Entry 3PI5 (X-ray diffraction, 2.40 A resolution); this record covers chain A.

[Chain A]
Molecule: Beta-secretase 1
Source organism: Homo sapiens
Notes: EC 3.4.23.46
UniProtKB: P56817 (BACE1_HUMAN); residues 1-386 here correspond to UniProt positions 62-447 (UniProt number = residue number + 61)
Chain sequence (402 residues; numbered 1 to 386 plus 16 insertion-coded residues; the number before each row is that of its first residue):
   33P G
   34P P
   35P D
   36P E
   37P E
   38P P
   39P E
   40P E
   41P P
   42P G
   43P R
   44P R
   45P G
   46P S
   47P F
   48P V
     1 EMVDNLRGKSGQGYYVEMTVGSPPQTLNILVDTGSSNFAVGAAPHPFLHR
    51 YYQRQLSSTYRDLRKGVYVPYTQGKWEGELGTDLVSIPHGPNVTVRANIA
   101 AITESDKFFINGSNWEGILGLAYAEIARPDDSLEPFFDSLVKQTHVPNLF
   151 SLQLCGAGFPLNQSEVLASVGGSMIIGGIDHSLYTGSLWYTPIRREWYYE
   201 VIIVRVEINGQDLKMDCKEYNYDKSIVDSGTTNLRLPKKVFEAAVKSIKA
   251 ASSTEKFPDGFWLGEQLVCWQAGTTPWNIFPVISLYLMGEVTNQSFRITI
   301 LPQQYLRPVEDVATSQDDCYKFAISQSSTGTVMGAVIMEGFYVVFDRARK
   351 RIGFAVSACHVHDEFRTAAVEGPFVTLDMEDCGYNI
Not modelled in the structure: 33P, 34P, 35P, 36P, 37P, 38P, 39P, 40P, 41P, 42P, 43P, 44P, 45P, 158-168, 386
Sequence notes: expression tag (33P, 34P)
Disulfide bonds: Cys-155/Cys-359, Cys-217/Cys-382, Cys-269/Cys-319
Ligand contacts: 3P5 ((3S,4S,5R)-3-(3-bromo-4-hydroxybenzyl)-5-[(3-cyclopropylbenzyl)amino]tetrahydro-2H-thiopyran-4-ol 1,1-dioxide): Gln-12, Leu-30, Asp-32, Gly-34, Ser-35, Val-69, Pro-70, Tyr-71, Thr-72, Gln-73, Phe-108, Ile-110, Trp-115, Ile-118, Ile-126, Tyr-198, Ile-226, Asp-228, Gly-230, Thr-231
Swiss-Prot annotation at these positions:
  - active site: Asp-32, Asp-228
  - modified residue (N6-acetyllysine): Lys-65, Lys-214, Lys-218, Lys-224, Lys-238, Lys-239, Lys-246
  - glycosylation (N-linked (GlcNAc...) asparagine): Asn-92, Asn-111, Asn-162, Asn-293

[In short]
Ligands of chain A: compound 3P5. UniProt lists active-site residues Asp-32 and Asp-228.
Chain A is Beta-secretase 1 (Homo sapiens); the structure, Crystal Structure of Human Beta Secretase in
Complex with BFG356, was determined by X-ray diffraction (same publication as 3QBH).
